4NLG - chains A and T of the 3 polymer chains in the assembly; structure by X-ray diffraction, 2.40 A resolution.

== Chain A ==
Protein: DNA polymerase IV
Organism: Sulfolobus acidocaldarius
Notes: EC 2.7.7.7
UniProt: Q4JB80 (DPO4_SULAC); residues 1-354 here = UniProt positions 1-354
Amino-acid sequence (362 residues; each row starts with the number of its first residue):
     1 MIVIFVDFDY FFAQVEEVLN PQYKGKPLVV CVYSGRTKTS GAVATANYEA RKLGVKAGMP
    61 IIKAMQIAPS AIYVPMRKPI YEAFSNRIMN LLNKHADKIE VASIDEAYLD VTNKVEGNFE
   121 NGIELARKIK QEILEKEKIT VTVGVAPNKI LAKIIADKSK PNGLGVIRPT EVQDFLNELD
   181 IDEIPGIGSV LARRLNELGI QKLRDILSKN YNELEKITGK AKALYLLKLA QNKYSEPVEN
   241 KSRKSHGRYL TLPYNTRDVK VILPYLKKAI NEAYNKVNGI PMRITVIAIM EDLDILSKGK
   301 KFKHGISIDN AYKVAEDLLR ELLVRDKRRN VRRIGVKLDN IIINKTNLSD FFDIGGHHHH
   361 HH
Not modelled in the structure: 345-362
Differences from the reference sequence: engineered mutation Arg-243 (Lys in Q4JB80), Lys-244 (Ile in Q4JB80), Ser-245 (Pro in Q4JB80); expression tag (355-362)
Ion coordination: Ca2+ site 1: Asp-7, Asp-105, Glu-106 (together with 2'-deoxycytidine-5'-triphosphate) (shared with 1 residue of chain P); Ca2+ site 2: Asp-7, Phe-8, Asp-105 (together with 2'-deoxycytidine-5'-triphosphate)
Small-molecule neighbours: 2'-deoxycytidine-5'-triphosphate (DCP): Asp-7, Phe-8, Asp-9, Tyr-10, Phe-11, Phe-12, Ala-44, Thr-45, Tyr-48, Arg-51, Ala-57, Gly-58, Ile-104, Asp-105, Lys-160
UniProt features mapped onto this chain:
  - active site: Glu-106
  - binding site (Mg(2+)): Asp-7, Asp-105
  - site: Phe-12 (Substrate discrimination)
What the authors report for this chain:
  - binding site for 2'-deoxycytidine-5'-triphosphate: Phe-12
  - conformationally variable residues (domain motion): Arg-243 to Ser-245
  - specificity-determining residues: Phe-12 (proposed by the authors, not directly observed)

== Chain T ==
Molecule: 19-nt DNA strand
Sequence (19 nucleotides; each row starts with the number of its first residue):
     1 TTACGCCCTG ATCAGTGCC
Not modelled in the structure: 1

== Chain A / chain T interface ==
Residue-residue contacts (38; chain A residue first):
  Val-32(A) / DG5(T)  sugar contact
  Val-32(A) / DC6(T)  sugar contact
  Ser-34(A) / DG5(T)  hydrogen bond to the phosphate
  Ser-40(A) / DG5(T)  phosphate contact
  Gly-41(A) / DC4(T)  sugar contact
  Gly-41(A) / DG5(T)  phosphate contact
  Ala-42(A) / DG5(T)  base contact
  Gly-58(A) / DC4(T)  base contact
  Gly-58(A) / DG5(T)  base contact
  Pro-60(A) / DC4(T)  sugar contact
  Ile-62(A) / DA3(T)  base contact
  Lys-63(A) / DA3(T)  base contact
  Gln-66(A) / DA3(T)  base contact
  Lys-78(A) / DC7(T)  sugar contact
  Gly-219(A) / DT12(T)  phosphate contact
  Lys-220(A) / DT12(T)  hydrogen bond to the phosphate
  Ala-221(A) / DA11(T)  phosphate contact
  Ala-221(A) / DT12(T)  hydrogen bond to the phosphate
  Arg-243(A) / DC8(T)  salt bridge to the phosphate
  Arg-243(A) / DT9(T)  phosphate contact
  Lys-244(A) / DT9(T)  hydrogen bond to the phosphate
  Ser-245(A) / DC8(T)  sugar contact
  Ser-245(A) / DT9(T)  hydrogen bond to the phosphate
  His-246(A) / DC8(T)  phosphate contact
  Gly-247(A) / DC7(T)  phosphate contact
  Gly-247(A) / DC8(T)  hydrogen bond to the phosphate
  Arg-248(A) / DC7(T)  salt bridge to the phosphate
  Tyr-249(A) / DC6(T)  sugar contact
  Tyr-249(A) / DC7(T)  hydrogen bond to the phosphate
  Leu-250(A) / DC6(T)  phosphate contact
  Thr-251(A) / DG5(T)  phosphate contact
  Thr-251(A) / DC6(T)  hydrogen bond to the phosphate
  Lys-276(A) / DC8(T)  salt bridge to the phosphate
  Leu-293(A) / DC4(T)  base contact
  Arg-332(A) / DC4(T)  sugar contact
  Arg-332(A) / DG5(T)  salt bridge to the phosphate
  Arg-333(A) / DG5(T)  salt bridge to the phosphate
  Arg-333(A) / DC6(T)  salt bridge to the phosphate
Other interface residues (no listed pair), chain A (33 interface residues in all): Val-43, Ala-44, Lys-222, Lys-241, Ser-242, Lys-337
Other interface residues (no listed pair), chain T (10 interface residues in all): DG10

== In short ==
Chain A and chain T form an interface of 33 and 10 residues respectively; the contacts include 8 hydrogen
bonds and 6 salt bridges. Among the polar pairs are Ser-34(A)/DG5(T), Lys-220(A)/DT12(T) and
Ala-221(A)/DT12(T). Ligands of chain A: 2'-deoxycytidine-5'-triphosphate. The paper reports a binding site for
2'-deoxycytidine-5'-triphosphate at Phe-12(A); the specificity determinant Phe-12(A).
Here chain A is DNA polymerase IV (Sulfolobus acidocaldarius) and chain T is a 19-nt DNA strand. Entry 4NLG
(Y-family DNA polymerase chimera Dbh-Dpo4(243-245)-Dbh) was determined by X-ray diffraction.
